5L1Z - chains C and D of the 5 polymer chains in the assembly; structure by X-ray diffraction, 5.90 A resolution (low resolution: residue-level contacts below are approximate; hydrogen-bond / salt-bridge calls are withheld).

Chain C:
Molecule: AF4/FMR2 family member 4
UniProt: Q9UHB7 (AFF4_HUMAN); residues 32-67 here = UniProt positions 32-67
Chain sequence (36 residues; each row starts with the number of its first residue):
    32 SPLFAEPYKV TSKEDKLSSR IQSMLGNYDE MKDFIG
Not modelled in the structure: 32-33
From the paper describing this entry:
  - mutagenesis - E61A, K63A: decreased binding to the 23-nt RNA strand

Chain D:
Molecule: Protein Tat
Source organism: Human immunodeficiency virus type 1 group M subtype B (isolate BH10)
UniProt: P69697 (TAT_HV1B1), isoform P69697-2; residue numbers follow UniProt; this construct covers 1-57
Chain sequence (58 residues; row label = number of the first residue in the row; numbering starts at 0):
     0 XMEPVDPRLE PWKHPGSQPK TACTNCYCKK CCFHCQVCFI TKALGISYGR KKRRQRRR
Not modelled in the structure: 50-57
Construct notes: acetylation (0)
Modified residues: ACE (acetyl group) at position 0
Curated features (UniProtKB/Swiss-Prot):
  - region: Met1 to Asn24 (Interaction with human CREBBP), Cys22 to Cys37 (Cysteine-rich), Phe38 to Gly48 (Core), Arg49 to Arg57 (Interaction with the host capping enzyme RNGTT)
  - motif: Arg49 to Arg57 (Nuclear localization signal, RNA-binding (TAR), and protein transduction)
  - binding site (Zn(2+)): Cys22, Cys25, Cys27, Cys30, His33, Cys34, Cys37
  - site: Trp11 (Essential for Tat translocation through the endosomal membrane)
  - modified residue: Lys28 (N6-acetyllysine), Lys50 (N6-acetyllysine), Lys51 (N6-acetyllysine), Arg52 (Asymmetric dimethylarginine), Arg53 (Asymmetric dimethylarginine)
  - mutagenesis: Trp11 (W11A: Unable to insert into membranes upon acidification. 40% loss of transactivation activity; W11F: 85% loss of transactivation activity; W11L: Unable to insert into membranes upon acidification ...), Arg52 (R52K: Decreases methylation by host PRMT6; almost abolishes methylation by host PRMT6; when associated with K-53), Arg53 (R53K: Decreases methylation by host PRMT6; almost abolishes methylation by host PRMT6; when associated with K-52)
Ion coordination: Zn2+ site 1: Cys22, Cys34, Cys37; Zn2+ site 2: Cys25, Cys27, Cys30 (shared with 1 residue of chain B)
From the paper describing this entry:
  - binding site for the 23-nt RNA strand: Asn24 to Lys29

Chain C / chain D interface:
Residue-residue contacts (10):
  Glu61(C) - Lys28(D)
  Met62(C) - Lys28(D)
  Met62(C) - Phe32(D)
  Phe65(C) - Lys28(D)
  Phe65(C) - Lys29(D)
  Phe65(C) - Phe32(D)
  Ile66(C) - Met1(D)
  Ile66(C) - Phe32(D)
  Gly67(C) - Met1(D)
  Gly67(C) - Glu2(D)
Also at the interface, not in a pair above, chain C (7 interface residues in all): Leu56, Asn58
Also at the interface, not in a pair above, chain D (7 interface residues in all): His33, Phe38

Summary:
The chain C/chain D interface involves 7 residues from each chain. Cys25(D), Cys27(D) and Cys30(D) coordinate
Zn2+ site 2. UniProt lists 7 Zn2+-binding residues and 3 mutagenesis sites on chain D. From the paper: a
binding site for the 23-nt RNA strand at Asn24(D); E61A and K63A of chain C reduce binding to the 23-nt RNA
strand.
Chain C is AF4/FMR2 family member 4 and chain D is Protein Tat (Human immunodeficiency virus type 1 group M
subtype B (isolate BH10)); the structure, TAR complex with HIV-1 Tat-AFF4-P-TEFb, was determined by X-ray
diffraction.
